9II2 - chains R and B of the 6 polymer chains in the assembly; structure by electron microscopy, 3.70 A resolution.

[Chain R (and B)]
Name: Metabotropic glutamate receptor 3
From: Homo sapiens
Notes: chain B of this document is another copy of the same molecule, construct and numbering; everything in this record applies to it too
Reference sequence: Q14832 (GRM3_HUMAN); numbering as in UniProt (aligned over 1-879)
Chain sequence (879 residues; row label = number of the first residue in the row):
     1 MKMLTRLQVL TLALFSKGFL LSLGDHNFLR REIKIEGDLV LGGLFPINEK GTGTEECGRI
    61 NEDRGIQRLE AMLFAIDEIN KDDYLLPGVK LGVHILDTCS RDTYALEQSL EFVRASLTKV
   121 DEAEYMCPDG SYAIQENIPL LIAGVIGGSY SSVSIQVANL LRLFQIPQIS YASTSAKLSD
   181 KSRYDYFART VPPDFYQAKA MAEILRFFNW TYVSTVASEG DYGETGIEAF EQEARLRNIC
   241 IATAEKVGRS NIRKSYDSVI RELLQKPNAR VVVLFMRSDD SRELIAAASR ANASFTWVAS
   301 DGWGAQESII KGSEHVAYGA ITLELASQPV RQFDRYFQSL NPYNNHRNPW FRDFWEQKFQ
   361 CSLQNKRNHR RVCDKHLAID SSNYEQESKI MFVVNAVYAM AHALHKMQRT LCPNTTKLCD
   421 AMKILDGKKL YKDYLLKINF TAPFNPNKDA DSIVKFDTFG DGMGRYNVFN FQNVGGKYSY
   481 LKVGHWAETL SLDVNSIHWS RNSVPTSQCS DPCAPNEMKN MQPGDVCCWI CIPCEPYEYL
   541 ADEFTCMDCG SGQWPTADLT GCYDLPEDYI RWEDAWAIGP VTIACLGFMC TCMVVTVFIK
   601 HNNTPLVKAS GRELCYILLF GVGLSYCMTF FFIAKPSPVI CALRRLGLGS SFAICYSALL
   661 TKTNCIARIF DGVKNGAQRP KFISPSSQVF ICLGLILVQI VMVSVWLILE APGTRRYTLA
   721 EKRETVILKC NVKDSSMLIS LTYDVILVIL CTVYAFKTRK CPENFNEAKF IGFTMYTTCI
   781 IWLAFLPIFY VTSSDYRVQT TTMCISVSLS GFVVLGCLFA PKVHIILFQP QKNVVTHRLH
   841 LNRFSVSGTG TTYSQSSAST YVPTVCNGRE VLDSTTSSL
Not modelled in the structure: 1-29, 50-56, 122-127, 838-854, 865-879
Modified positions: S856, S857, S859 (phosphoserine; SEP); T860 (phosphothreonine; TPO)
Swiss-Prot annotation at these positions:
  - binding site (L-glutamate): S151, A172 to T174, Y222, D301, K389
  - glycosylation (N-linked (GlcNAc...) asparagine): N209, N292, N414, N439
Cystine bridges: C57-C99, C361-C373, C412-C419, C509-C528, C513-C531, C549-C562, C641-C730
Covalently attached groups: N-acetylglucosamine (NAG) linked to N209
Small-molecule neighbours: glutamic acid (GLU): R64, R68, S149, Y150, S151, A172, S173, T174, Y222, D301, G302, K389

[How chain R and chain B interact]
Residue-residue contacts (29):
  L106(R) with L163(B), hydrophobic
  L110(R) with F164(B), hydrophobic
  R114(R) with L117(B); V120(B); D121(B)
  L117(R) with R114(B)
  V120(R) with R114(B)
  D121(R) with R114(B)
  D129(R) with I134(B); Q135(B); E136(B)
  G130(R) with A133(B); I134(B)
  S131(R) with S131(B); A133(B), hydrogen bond (backbone-backbone)
  A133(R) with G130(B); S131(B), hydrogen bond (backbone-backbone)
  I134(R) with D129(B); G130(B)
  Q135(R) with D129(B)
  E136(R) with D129(B)
  N159(R) with R162(B)
  L160(R) with L163(B), hydrophobic
  R162(R) with N159(B)
  L163(R) with L106(B), hydrophobic; L160(B), hydrophobic; L163(B), hydrophobic
  F164(R) with L110(B), hydrophobic
  R183(R) with R183(B)
Interface residues without a listed pair, chain R (22 interface residues in all): Y132, Q156, V639
Interface residues without a listed pair, chain B (22 interface residues in all): Y132, Q156, V639

[In short]
Chain R and chain B each contribute 22 residues to their interface; the contacts include 2 hydrogen bonds. Its
one hydrogen bond, S131(R)-A133(B), is backbone to backbone. Ligands of chain R: glutamic acid.
N-acetylglucosamine is covalently linked to N209(R).
Both chains are Metabotropic glutamate receptor 3 (Homo sapiens). Entry 9II2 (Cryo-EM Structure of the 2:2
Complex of mGlu3 and beta-arrestin1) was determined by electron microscopy, deposited together with 9II3.
